1ISX - chains A and B; structure by X-ray diffraction, 2.10 A resolution.

== Chain A ==
Protein: endo-1,4-beta-D-xylanase
Source organism: Streptomyces olivaceoviridis
Notes: EC 3.2.1.8
UniProtKB: Q7SI98 (Q7SI98_STROI); residue numbers follow UniProt; this construct covers 1-436
Chain sequence (436 residues; numbered 1 to 436; the number before each row is that of its first residue):
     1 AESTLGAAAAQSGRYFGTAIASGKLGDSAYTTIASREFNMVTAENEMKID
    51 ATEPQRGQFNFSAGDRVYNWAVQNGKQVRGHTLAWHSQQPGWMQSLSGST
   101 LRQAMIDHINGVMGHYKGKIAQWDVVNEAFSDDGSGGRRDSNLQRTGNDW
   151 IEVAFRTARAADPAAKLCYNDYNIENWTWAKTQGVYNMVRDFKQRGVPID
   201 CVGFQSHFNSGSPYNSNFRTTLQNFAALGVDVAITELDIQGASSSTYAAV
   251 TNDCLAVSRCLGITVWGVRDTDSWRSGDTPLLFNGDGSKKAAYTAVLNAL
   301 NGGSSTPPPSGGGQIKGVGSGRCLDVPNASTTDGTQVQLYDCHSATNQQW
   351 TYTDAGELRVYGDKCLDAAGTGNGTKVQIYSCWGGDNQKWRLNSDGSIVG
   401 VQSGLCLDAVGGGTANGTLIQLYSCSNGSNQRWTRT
Disulfide bonds: Cys-168/Cys-201, Cys-254/Cys-260, Cys-323/Cys-342, Cys-365/Cys-382, Cys-406/Cys-425
Small-molecule neighbours: beta-D-xylopyranose (XYP): Asp-325, Val-326, Pro-327, Asn-328, Ala-329, Gln-338, Tyr-340, His-343, Asn-347, Gln-348

== Chain B ==
Protein: endo-1,4-beta-D-xylanase
Source organism: Streptomyces olivaceoviridis
Notes: EC 3.2.1.8
UniProtKB: Q7SI98 (Q7SI98_STROI); residues 501-936 here correspond to UniProt positions 1-436 (UniProt number = residue number - 500)
Chain sequence (436 residues; row label = number of the first residue in the row):
   501 AESTLGAAAAQSGRYFGTAIASGKLGDSAYTTIASREFNMVTAENEMKID
   551 ATEPQRGQFNFSAGDRVYNWAVQNGKQVRGHTLAWHSQQPGWMQSLSGST
   601 LRQAMIDHINGVMGHYKGKIAQWDVVNEAFSDDGSGGRRDSNLQRTGNDW
   651 IEVAFRTARAADPAAKLCYNDYNIENWTWAKTQGVYNMVRDFKQRGVPID
   701 CVGFQSHFNSGSPYNSNFRTTLQNFAALGVDVAITELDIQGASSSTYAAV
   751 TNDCLAVSRCLGITVWGVRDTDSWRSGDTPLLFNGDGSKKAAYTAVLNAL
   801 NGGSSTPPPSGGGQIKGVGSGRCLDVPNASTTDGTQVQLYDCHSATNQQW
   851 TYTDAGELRVYGDKCLDAAGTGNGTKVQIYSCWGGDNQKWRLNSDGSIVG
   901 VQSGLCLDAVGGGTANGTLIQLYSCSNGSNQRWTRT
Disulfide bonds: Cys-668/Cys-701, Cys-754/Cys-760, Cys-823/Cys-842, Cys-865/Cys-882, Cys-906/Cys-925
Small-molecule neighbours: beta-D-xylopyranose (XYP): Asp-825, Val-826, Pro-827, Asn-828, Ala-829, Gln-838, Tyr-840, His-843, Asn-847, Gln-848

== Interface between chain A and chain B ==
Pairs across the interface - 35 pairs, chain A then chain B:
  Asn-209(A) with Tyr-880(B)
  Ser-210(A) with Asp-867(B); Ala-869(B); Gln-878(B), hydrogen bond (backbone-side chain); Tyr-880(B); Asn-887(B)
  Gly-211(A) with Ala-869(B)
  Pro-213(A) with Asp-833(B); Gly-834(B)
  Asn-215(A) with Thr-832(B)
  Gln-240(A) with Tyr-880(B); Trp-883(B)
  Gly-241(A) with Trp-883(B)
  Asp-333(A) with Pro-713(B)
  Thr-353(A) with Asp-863(B)
  Asp-354(A) with Asp-863(B), hydrogen bond (backbone-side chain); Ser-881(B)
  Glu-357(A) with Arg-859(B), salt bridge
  Arg-359(A) with Glu-857(B), salt bridge; Arg-859(B)
  Asp-363(A) with Thr-853(B); Asp-854(B), hydrogen bond (side chain-backbone)
  Asp-367(A) with Ser-710(B), hydrogen bond
  Ala-368(A) with Ser-710(B)
  Ala-369(A) with Ser-710(B)
  Gln-378(A) with Ser-710(B), hydrogen bond (side chain-backbone)
  Tyr-380(A) with Asn-709(B); Ser-710(B); Gln-740(B), hydrogen bond (side chain-backbone)
  Trp-383(A) with Gln-740(B); Gly-741(B); Gly-777(B); Asp-778(B); Thr-779(B)
  Asn-387(A) with Ser-710(B)
Interface residues without a listed pair, chain A (32 interface residues in all): Phe-208, Tyr-214, Ile-239, Ser-243, Thr-246, Gly-277, Asp-278, Thr-279, Gly-334, Ala-355, Ser-381, Cys-382
Interface residues without a listed pair, chain B (31 interface residues in all): Phe-708, Gly-711, Ile-739, Ser-743, Thr-746, Ala-855, Ala-868, Cys-882

== Summary ==
Chain A and chain B form an interface of 32 and 31 residues respectively; the contacts include 6 hydrogen
bonds and 2 salt bridges. Polar contacts include Glu-357(A)/Arg-859(B), Arg-359(A)/Glu-857(B) and
Ser-210(A)/Gln-878(B). Bound to chain A: beta-D-xylopyranose. Ligands of chain B: beta-D-xylopyranose.
Both chains are endo-1,4-beta-D-xylanase (Streptomyces olivaceoviridis). Entry 1ISX (Crystal structure of
xylanase from Streptomyces olivaceoviridis E-86 complexed with xylotriose) was determined by X-ray
diffraction, deposited together with 1ISV, 1ISW, 1ISY, 1ISZ and 1IT0.
